Entry 5TGO (X-ray diffraction, 2.35 A resolution); this record covers chains D and F of the 6 polymer chains in the assembly.

Chain D (and F):
Molecule: Hemagglutinin HA2 chain
Source organism: Influenza A virus
Notes: chain F of this document is another copy of the same molecule, construct and numbering; everything in this record applies to it too
UniProtKB: A0A0J9X253 (A0A0J9X253_9INFA); residue numbers follow UniProt; this construct covers 2-174
Sequence (180 residues; each row starts with the number of its first residue):
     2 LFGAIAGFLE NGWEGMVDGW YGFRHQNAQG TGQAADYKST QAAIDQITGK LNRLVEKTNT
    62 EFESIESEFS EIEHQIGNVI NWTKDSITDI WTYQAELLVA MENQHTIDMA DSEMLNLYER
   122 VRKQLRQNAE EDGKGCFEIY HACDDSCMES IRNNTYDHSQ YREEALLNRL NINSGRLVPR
Not modelled in the structure: 59-60, 173-181 (chain F: 173-181)
Disulfide bonds: C144-C148
Sequence notes: expression tag (175-181)

Interface between chain D and chain F:
Residue-residue contacts - 46 pairs, chain D then chain F:
  L2(D) with F3(F); S113(F), hydrogen bond (backbone-side chain); N117(F)
  F3(D) with F3(F), hydrophobic
  G4(D) with N117(F)
  Q76(D) with I73(F); I77(F)
  I77(D) with I77(F), hydrophobic
  N79(D) with I66(F)
  V80(D) with I66(F)
  W83(D) with F63(F); E64(F); I66(F), hydrophobic; T84(F); K85(F)
  T84(D) with T84(F)
  D86(D) with F63(F)
  S87(D) with F63(F); I88(F)
  D90(D) with T61(F), hydrogen bond; F63(F)
  I91(D) with I88(F), hydrophobic; I91(F), hydrophobic; W92(F)
  Y94(D) with W92(F), hydrophobic; Q95(F); L99(F)
  Q95(D) with Q95(F)
  L98(D) with Q95(F)
  M102(D) with M102(F), hydrophobic
  Q105(D) with H106(F)
  Y119(D) with K124(F)
  E131(D) with R127(F), salt bridge; Q128(F); R163(F), salt bridge
  E132(D) with R123(F), salt bridge; K124(F); R127(F)
  G134(D) with K124(F)
  E139(D) with R127(F), salt bridge
  Y141(D) with R127(F), hydrogen bond; R163(F)
  R170(D) with Q128(F), hydrogen bond; R163(F), hydrogen bond (backbone-side chain); L167(F)
  L171(D) with L171(F), hydrophobic
Interface residues without a listed pair, chain D (29 interface residues in all): I88, A101, D133
Interface residues without a listed pair, chain F (29 interface residues in all): Q47, R54, E62, I81

Overview:
The chain D/chain F interface involves 29 residues from each chain, with 5 hydrogen bonds and 4 salt bridges.
Polar pairs include E131(D)-R127(F), E131(D)-R163(F) and E132(D)-R123(F).
Both chains are Hemagglutinin HA2 chain (Influenza A virus). Entry 5TGO (Crystal structure of H10
hemagglutinin mutant (K158aA-D193T-Q226L-G228S) from Jiangxi-Donghu (2013) H10N8 influenza virus) was
determined by X-ray diffraction together with 5TGU, 5TGV, 5TH0, 5TH1, 5THB, 5THC and 5THF from the same study.
